PDB entry 7DBK | X-ray diffraction, 1.80 A resolution | chains C and D of the 4 polymer chains in the assembly

# Chain C (and D)
Molecule: L-lactate dehydrogenase B chain
From: Homo sapiens
Notes: EC 1.1.1.27; chain D of this document is another copy of the same molecule, construct and numbering; everything in this record applies to it too
UniProtKB: P07195 (LDHB_HUMAN); numbering as in UniProt (aligned over 2-334)
Amino-acid sequence (333 residues; numbered 2 to 334; the number before each row is that of its first residue):
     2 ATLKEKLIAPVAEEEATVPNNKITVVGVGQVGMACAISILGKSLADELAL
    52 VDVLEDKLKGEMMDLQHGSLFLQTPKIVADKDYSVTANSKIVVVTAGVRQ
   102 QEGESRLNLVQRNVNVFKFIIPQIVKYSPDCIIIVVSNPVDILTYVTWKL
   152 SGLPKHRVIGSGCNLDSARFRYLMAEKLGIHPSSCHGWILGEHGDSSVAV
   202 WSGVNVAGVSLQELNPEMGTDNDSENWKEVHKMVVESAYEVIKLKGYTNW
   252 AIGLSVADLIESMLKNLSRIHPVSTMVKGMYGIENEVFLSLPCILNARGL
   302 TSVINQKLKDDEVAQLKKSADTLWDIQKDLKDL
Small-molecule neighbours: NADH (NAI; 1,4-dihydronicotinamide adenine dinucleotide): V27, G28, V29, G30, Q31, V32, G33, V52, D53, V54, L55, Y84, T96, A97, G98, V117, I121, V137, S138, N139, V141, S162, L166, H194, Y248, T249, I253
Swiss-Prot annotation at these positions:
  - active site: H194 (Proton acceptor)
  - binding site (NAD(+)): R100, N139
  - binding site (substrate): R107, N139, R170, T249
  - modified residue: A2 (N-acetylalanine), K7 (N6-acetyllysine), S44 (Phosphoserine), K58 (N6-acetyllysine), K119 (N6-acetyllysine), Y240 (Phosphotyrosine), K329 (N6-acetyllysine)
  - natural variant: K7 (K7E: In LDHBD), A35 (A35E: In LDHBD), G69 (G69E: In LDHBD), R107 (R107W: In LDHBD), S129 (S129R: In LDHBD), F171 (F171V: In LDHBD), R172 (R172H: In LDHBD; R172P: In LDHBD), M175 (M175L: In LDHBD; M175V), N223 (deletion: In LDHBD), D322 (D322V: In LDHBD), W325 (W325R: In LDHBD)
  - mutagenesis: D53 (D53A: Abolishes interaction with MP31), R100 (R100A: Abolishes interaction with MP31)
Reported in the primary citation:
  - specificity-determining residues: E214, K308, K310 (by similarity / conservation)

# How chain C and chain D interact
Residue-residue contacts (109; chain C residue first):
  T3(C) - E226(D)
  L4(C) - L212(D)  hydrophobic
  L4(C) - L215(D)  hydrophobic
  L4(C) - E226(D)  hydrogen bond (backbone-side chain)
  L4(C) - W228(D)  hydrophobic
  K5(C) - K178(D)
  K5(C) - L179(D)
  K7(C) - L215(D)  hydrogen bond (side chain-backbone)
  L8(C) - V207(D)  hydrophobic
  L8(C) - L212(D)  hydrophobic
  L8(C) - L215(D)  hydrophobic
  I9(C) - L179(D)
  M34(C) - W251(D)
  I38(C) - W251(D)  hydrophobic
  D57(C) - L245(D)
  K58(C) - L245(D)
  K58(C) - Y248(D)
  K60(C) - E241(D)  salt bridge
  K60(C) - L245(D)
  G61(C) - V242(D)
  G61(C) - L245(D)
  G61(C) - K246(D)
  E62(C) - K246(D)  salt bridge
  E62(C) - Y248(D)
  E62(C) - W251(D)  hydrogen bond
  M64(C) - S238(D)
  M64(C) - E241(D)
  M64(C) - V242(D)  hydrophobic
  M64(C) - L245(D)  hydrophobic
  D65(C) - K246(D)  salt bridge
  D65(C) - T249(D)
  D65(C) - N250(D)  hydrogen bond (side chain-backbone)
  D65(C) - W251(D)  hydrogen bond (side chain-backbone)
  D65(C) - A252(D)  hydrogen bond (side chain-backbone)
  L66(C) - W251(D)  hydrophobic
  Q67(C) - Y173(D)
  H68(C) - R170(D)  hydrogen bond
  H68(C) - S238(D)
  H68(C) - V242(D)
  H68(C) - A252(D)
  G69(C) - A252(D)
  S70(C) - Y173(D)
  S70(C) - H182(D)
  S70(C) - P183(D)
  L71(C) - A169(D)  hydrophobic
  L71(C) - R172(D)
  L71(C) - P183(D)
  L71(C) - S184(D)
  F72(C) - A169(D)  hydrophobic
  F72(C) - L255(D)  hydrophobic
  F72(C) - S256(D)
  F72(C) - D259(D)
  L73(C) - H182(D)  hydrogen bond (backbone-side chain)
  A169(C) - L71(D)  hydrophobic
  A169(C) - F72(D)  hydrophobic
  R170(C) - H68(D)  hydrogen bond
  R172(C) - L71(D)
  Y173(C) - Q67(D)  hydrogen bond
  Y173(C) - S70(D)
  K178(C) - K5(D)
  L179(C) - L4(D)  hydrophobic
  L179(C) - K5(D)
  L179(C) - L8(D)  hydrophobic
  L179(C) - I9(D)
  H182(C) - S70(D)
  H182(C) - L71(D)
  H182(C) - L73(D)  hydrogen bond (side chain-backbone)
  P183(C) - S70(D)
  P183(C) - L71(D)
  S184(C) - L71(D)
  V207(C) - L8(D)  hydrophobic
  V210(C) - L8(D)  hydrophobic
  L212(C) - L4(D)  hydrophobic
  L215(C) - K7(D)
  L215(C) - L8(D)  hydrophobic
  E226(C) - L4(D)  hydrogen bond (side chain-backbone)
  W228(C) - L4(D)  hydrophobic
  S238(C) - M64(D)
  S238(C) - H68(D)
  E241(C) - K60(D)  salt bridge
  E241(C) - M64(D)
  V242(C) - G61(D)
  V242(C) - M64(D)  hydrophobic
  V242(C) - D65(D)
  V242(C) - H68(D)
  L245(C) - D57(D)
  L245(C) - K58(D)  hydrogen bond (backbone-backbone)
  L245(C) - K60(D)
  L245(C) - G61(D)
  L245(C) - M64(D)  hydrophobic
  K246(C) - G61(D)
  K246(C) - E62(D)  salt bridge
  K246(C) - D65(D)  salt bridge
  Y248(C) - K58(D)
  T249(C) - D65(D)
  N250(C) - D65(D)  hydrogen bond (backbone-side chain)
  W251(C) - M34(D)  hydrophobic
  W251(C) - I38(D)  hydrophobic
  W251(C) - E62(D)  hydrogen bond
  W251(C) - D65(D)  hydrogen bond (backbone-side chain)
  W251(C) - L66(D)  hydrophobic
  W251(C) - W251(D)  hydrophobic
  A252(C) - D65(D)  hydrogen bond (backbone-side chain)
  A252(C) - H68(D)
  A252(C) - G69(D)
  L255(C) - G69(D)
  L255(C) - F72(D)  hydrophobic
  S256(C) - F72(D)
  D259(C) - F72(D)
Interface residues without a listed pair, chain C (53 interface residues in all): L166, I181
Interface residues without a listed pair, chain D (53 interface residues in all): T3, Q74, I181, V210

# Summary
Chain C and chain D each contribute 53 residues to their interface, with 17 hydrogen bonds and 6 salt bridges.
Among the polar pairs are K60(C)-E241(D), E62(C)-K246(D) and D65(C)-K246(D). Ligands of chain C: NADH. From
the paper: specificity determinants E214(C), K308(C) and K310(C).
Both chains are L-lactate dehydrogenase B chain (Homo sapiens). Entry 7DBK (Crystal structure of human LDHB in
complex with NADH) was determined by X-ray diffraction together with 7DBJ from the same study.
